Entry 6ZBT (X-ray diffraction, 1.80 A resolution); this record covers chains A and B of the 4 polymer chains in the assembly.

# Chain A (and B)
Protein: 14-3-3 protein gamma
Source organism: Homo sapiens
Notes: engineered mutation(s): S235Stop; chain B of this document is another copy of the same molecule, construct and numbering; everything in this record applies to it too
Reference sequence: P61981 (1433G_HUMAN); numbering as in UniProt (aligned over 1-234)
Sequence (234 residues; numbered 1 to 234; the number before each row is that of its first residue):
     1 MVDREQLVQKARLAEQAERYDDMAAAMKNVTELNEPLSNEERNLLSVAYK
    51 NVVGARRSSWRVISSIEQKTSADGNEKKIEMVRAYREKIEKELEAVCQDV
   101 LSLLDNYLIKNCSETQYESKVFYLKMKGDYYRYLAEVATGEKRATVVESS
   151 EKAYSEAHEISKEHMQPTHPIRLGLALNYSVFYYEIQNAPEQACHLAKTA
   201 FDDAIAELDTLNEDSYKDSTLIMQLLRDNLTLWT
Unresolved in the structure: 1-2 (chain B: 1-2, 71-75)
Swiss-Prot annotation at these positions:
  - site (Interaction with phosphoserine on interacting protein): Arg57, Arg132
  - modified residue: Met1 (N-acetylmethionine), Val2 (N-acetylvaline), Ser71 (Phosphoserine), Tyr133 (Phosphotyrosine), Thr145 (Phosphothreonine), Ser215 (Phosphoserine), Thr234 (Phosphothreonine)
  - natural variant: Glu15 (E15A: In DEE56; uncertain significance), Lys50 (K50Q: Found in an individual with autism; uncertain significance), Asp129 (D129E: In DEE56), Arg132 (R132C: In DEE56), Tyr133 (Y133S: Found in an individual with neurodevelopmental disorder)
Residues lining bound ligands:
  - 1,1,1,3,3,3-hexafluoropropan-2-ol (CFH), molecule 1: Lys198, Phe201, Asp202, Ile205
  - 1,1,1,3,3,3-hexafluoropropan-2-ol (CFH), molecule 2: Phe201, Arg227, Leu230, Thr231

# How chain A and chain B interact
Pairs across the interface (37; chain A residue first):
  Gln9(A) - Met81(B)
  Lys10(A) - Met81(B)
  Leu13(A) - Ile63(B)
  Leu13(A) - Ile66(B)  hydrophobic
  Leu13(A) - Met81(B)  hydrophobic
  Leu13(A) - Val82(B)  hydrophobic
  Ala14(A) - Tyr85(B)
  Gln16(A) - Val62(B)
  Gln16(A) - Ile66(B)
  Ala17(A) - Ser59(B)  hydrogen bond (backbone-side chain)
  Ala17(A) - Val62(B)
  Ala17(A) - Ile63(B)  hydrophobic
  Arg19(A) - Ser59(B)
  Arg19(A) - Tyr85(B)  hydrogen bond
  Arg19(A) - Ile89(B)
  Arg19(A) - Glu92(B)  salt bridge
  Asp22(A) - Tyr85(B)  hydrogen bond
  Asp22(A) - Lys88(B)
  Ser59(A) - Ala17(B)  hydrogen bond (side chain-backbone)
  Ser59(A) - Arg19(B)
  Val62(A) - Gln16(B)
  Ile66(A) - Leu13(B)  hydrophobic
  Lys77(A) - Asp3(B)  salt bridge
  Lys77(A) - Gln6(B)
  Lys78(A) - Gln9(B)
  Met81(A) - Gln6(B)
  Met81(A) - Gln9(B)
  Met81(A) - Lys10(B)
  Met81(A) - Leu13(B)  hydrophobic
  Tyr85(A) - Leu13(B)  hydrophobic
  Tyr85(A) - Ala14(B)
  Tyr85(A) - Arg19(B)  hydrogen bond
  Tyr85(A) - Asp22(B)  hydrogen bond
  Lys88(A) - Arg19(B)
  Lys88(A) - Asp22(B)
  Ile89(A) - Arg19(B)
  Glu92(A) - Arg19(B)  salt bridge
Other interface residues (no listed pair), chain A (23 interface residues in all): Gln6, Arg56, Ser58, Ile63, Val82
Other interface residues (no listed pair), chain B (22 interface residues in all): Glu18, Arg56

# In short
23 residues of chain A and 22 residues of chain B are in contact, with 6 hydrogen bonds and 3 salt bridges.
Among the polar pairs are Arg19(A)-Glu92(B), Lys77(A)-Asp3(B) and Ala17(A)-Ser59(B). Ligands of chain A:
1,1,1,3,3,3-hexafluoropropan-2-ol.
Both chains are 14-3-3 protein gamma (Homo sapiens). Entry 6ZBT (Structure of 14-3-3 gamma in complex with
Nedd4-2 14-3-3 binding motif Ser342) was determined by X-ray diffraction (same publication as 6ZC9 and 7NMZ).
